6WA9 - chains I and S of the 18 polymer chains in the assembly; structure by X-ray diffraction, 4.62 A resolution (low resolution: residue-level contacts below are approximate; hydrogen-bond / salt-bridge calls are withheld).

# Chain I
Protein: Low calcium response locus protein D
Organism: Chlamydia pneumoniae
UniProt: Q9Z8L5 (Q9Z8L5_CHLPN); numbering as in UniProt (aligned over 345-710)
Amino-acid sequence (387 residues; numbered 324 to 710; the number before each row is that of its first residue):
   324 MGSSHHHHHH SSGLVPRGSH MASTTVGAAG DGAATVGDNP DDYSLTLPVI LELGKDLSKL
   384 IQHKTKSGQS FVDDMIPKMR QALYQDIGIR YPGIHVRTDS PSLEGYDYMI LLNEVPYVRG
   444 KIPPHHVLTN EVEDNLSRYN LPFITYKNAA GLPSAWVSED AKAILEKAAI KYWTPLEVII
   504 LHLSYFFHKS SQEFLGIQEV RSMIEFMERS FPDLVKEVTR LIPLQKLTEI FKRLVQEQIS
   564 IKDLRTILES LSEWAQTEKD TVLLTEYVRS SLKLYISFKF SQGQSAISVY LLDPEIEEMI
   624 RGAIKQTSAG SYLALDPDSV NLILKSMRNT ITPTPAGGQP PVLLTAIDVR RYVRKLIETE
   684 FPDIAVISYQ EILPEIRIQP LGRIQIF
Not modelled in the structure: 324-361, 470-476, 709-710
Construct notes: initiating methionine (324); expression tag (325-344)
What the authors report for this chain:
  - mutagenesis - L638A/D639A: unchanged stability
  - mutagenesis - L638A/D639A: abolished binding to CdsO (chain S)

# Chain S
Protein: CdsO
Organism: Chlamydia pneumoniae
UniProt: Q9Z7J9 (Q9Z7J9_CHLPN); numbering as in UniProt (aligned over 25-110)
Amino-acid sequence (107 residues; row label = number of the first residue in the row):
     4 MGSSHHHHHH SSGLVPRGSH MKEKRRLLEI EQEKLREKEA ERDKVKNHYM QKIQQLRDLL
    64 DEGTTSDAVL QIKSYIKVVA VQLSEEEEKV NKQKEVVLAA SKELEKA
Not modelled in the structure: 4-44, 85-110
Construct notes: initiating methionine (4); expression tag (5-24)

# Interface between chain I and chain S
Contacting residue pairs - 7 pairs, chain I then chain S:
  K628(I) - V84(S)
  Y635(I) - K80(S)
  Y635(I) - V81(S)
  P640(I) - Y78(S)
  P640(I) - V82(S)
  V643(I) - Y78(S)
  T682(I) - Q74(S)
Other interface residues (no listed pair), chain I (8 interface residues in all): L636, L638, D641
Other interface residues (no listed pair), chain S (7 interface residues in all): H51

# Summary
The interface between chain I and chain S involves 8 residues on one side and 7 on the other. The paper
reports that L638A/D639A of chain I abolish binding to CdsO (chain S); L638A/D639A of chain I leave stability
unchanged.
Here chain I is Low calcium response locus protein D and chain S is CdsO, both from Chlamydia pneumoniae.
Entry 6WA9 (Structure of the Chlamydia pneumoniae CdsV and CdsO protein complex) was determined by X-ray
diffraction together with 6WA6 from the same study.
